PDB entry 7T3D | electron microscopy, 3.38 A resolution | chains A and E of the 18 polymer chains in the assembly

# Chain A (and E)
Name: Hemagglutinin HA1 chain
From: Influenza A virus (A/California/04/2009(H1N1))
Notes: chain E of this document is another copy of the same molecule, construct and numbering; everything in this record applies to it too
Reference sequence: C3W5S1 (C3W5S1_I09A0); the construct lacks a stretch of the UniProt sequence, so the offset changes along the chain: 11-55 = UniProt 18-62; 56-83 = UniProt 64-91; 84-92 = UniProt 93-101; 93-125 = UniProt 103-135; 3 more segments
Chain sequence (331 residues; row label = number of the first residue in the row; a row labelled like 125A-125C holds insertion residues (125A, then the next letters in order)):
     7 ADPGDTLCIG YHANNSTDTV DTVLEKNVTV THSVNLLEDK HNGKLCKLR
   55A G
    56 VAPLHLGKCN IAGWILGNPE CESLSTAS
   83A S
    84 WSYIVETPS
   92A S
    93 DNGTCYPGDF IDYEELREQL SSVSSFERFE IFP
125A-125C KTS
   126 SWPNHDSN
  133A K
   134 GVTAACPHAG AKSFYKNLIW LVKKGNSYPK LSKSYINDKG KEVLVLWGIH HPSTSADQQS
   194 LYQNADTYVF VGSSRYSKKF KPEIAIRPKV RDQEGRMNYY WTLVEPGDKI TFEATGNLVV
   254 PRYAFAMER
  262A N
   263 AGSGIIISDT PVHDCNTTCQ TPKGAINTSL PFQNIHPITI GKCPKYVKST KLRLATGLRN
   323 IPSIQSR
Disordered / not traced: 7-9, 326-329
Differences from the reference sequence: expression tag (7-10)
Disulfide bonds: Cys52-Cys277, Cys64-Cys76, Cys97-Cys139, Cys281-Cys305
Covalent attachments: N-acetylglucosamine (NAG) linked to Asn21, Asn33, Asn94, Asn278, Asn289

# Chain A / chain E interface
Contacting residue pairs - 11 pairs, chain A then chain E:
  Asp101(A) - Arg208(E)
  Glu216(A) - Lys212(E)  hydrogen bond (side chain-backbone)
  Ala218(A) - Phe203(E)  hydrophobic
  Arg220(A) - Phe203(E)
  Arg220(A) - Ser210(E)  hydrogen bond
  Pro221(A) - Ser206(E)
  Pro221(A) - Lys242(E)
  Pro221(A) - Thr244(E)
  Val223(A) - Ser207(E)
  Arg229(A) - Ser206(E)  hydrogen bond (side chain-backbone)
  Arg229(A) - Ser207(E)
Interface residues without a listed pair, chain A (8 interface residues in all): Ile219
Interface residues without a listed pair, chain E (11 interface residues in all): Gly205, Lys211, Glu246

# Overview
8 residues of chain A and 11 residues of chain E are in contact, with 3 hydrogen bonds. Among the polar pairs
are Glu216(A)-Lys212(E), Arg220(A)-Ser210(E) and Arg229(A)-Ser206(E). Covalently linked N-acetylglucosamine:
at Asn21(A), Asn33(A), Asn94(A), Asn278(A) and Asn289(A).
Chain A and chain E are both Hemagglutinin HA1 chain (Influenza A virus (A/California/04/2009(H1N1))); the
structure, CryoEM map of anchor 222-1C06 Fab and lateral patch 2B05 Fab binding H1 HA, was determined by
electron microscopy.
